PDB entry 6NJP | electron microscopy, 3.29 A resolution | chains A and G of the 7 polymer chains in the assembly

# Chain A
Protein: Translocator EscN
From: Escherichia coli O127:H6 (strain E2348/69 / EPEC)
UniProt: B7UMA6 (B7UMA6_ECO27); residue numbers follow UniProt; this construct covers 1-446
Amino-acid sequence (449 residues; each row starts with the number of its first residue; numbers below 1 keep their minus sign (Gly-2 is residue -2)):
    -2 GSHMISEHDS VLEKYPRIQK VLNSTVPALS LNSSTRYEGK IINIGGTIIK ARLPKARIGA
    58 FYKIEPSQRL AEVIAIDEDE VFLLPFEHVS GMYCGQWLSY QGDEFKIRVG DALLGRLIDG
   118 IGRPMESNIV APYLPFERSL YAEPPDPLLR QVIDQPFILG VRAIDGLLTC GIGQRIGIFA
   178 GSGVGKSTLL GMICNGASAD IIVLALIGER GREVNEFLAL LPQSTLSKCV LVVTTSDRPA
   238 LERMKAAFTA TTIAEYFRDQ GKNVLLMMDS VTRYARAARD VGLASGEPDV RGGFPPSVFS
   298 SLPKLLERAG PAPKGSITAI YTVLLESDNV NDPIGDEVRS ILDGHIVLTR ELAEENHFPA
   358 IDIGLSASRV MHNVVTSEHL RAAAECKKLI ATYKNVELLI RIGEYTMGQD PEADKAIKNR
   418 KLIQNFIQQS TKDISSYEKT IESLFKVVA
Disordered / not traced: -2 to 34
Construct notes: expression tag (-2 to 0)
Small-molecule neighbours: aluminium fluoride (AF3): Arg336, Ser337, Arg366
From the paper describing this entry:
  - mutagenesis - E401A: decreased catalytic activity
  - mutagenesis - E401A: abolished binding to EscO (chain G)
  - catalytic residues: Glu206
  - binding site for the ligand ADP: Phe355
  - binding site for aluminium fluoride: Lys183, Arg207, Arg366

# Chain G
Protein: EscO
From: Escherichia coli O127:H6 (strain E2348/69 / EPEC)
UniProt: B7UMA5 (B7UMA5_ECO27); numbering as in UniProt (aligned over 1-125)
Amino-acid sequence (128 residues; row label = number of the first residue in the row; numbers below 1 keep their minus sign (Gly-2 is residue -2)):
    -2 GSHMLDRILS IRKSRANRLR ESMAKINSQI KEVDGKLDDC EQSIKESIAS KQAYCASLVN
    58 LDKVSLYKYQ IKNNAFDEQK QRLYEKKSSL SKEKRSLLDS QKRTKENLQH VNKSVEKLSF
   118 AIKEHYFD
Disordered / not traced: -2 to -1, 31-89, 123-125
Construct notes: expression tag (-2 to 0)
From the paper describing this entry:
  - mutagenesis - K110E/K114E: decreased catalytic activity
  - mutagenesis - R12E/R15E: unchanged binding to Translocator EscN (chain A)
  - mutagenesis - R12E/R15E: unchanged catalytic activity
  - mutagenesis - K110E/K114E: abolished binding to Translocator EscN (chain A)

# Chain A / chain G interface
Residue-residue contacts (8; chain A residue first):
  Arg398(A) - Asn109(G)  hydrogen bond (backbone-side chain)
  Arg398(A) - Glu113(G)  salt bridge
  Ile399(A) - Gln106(G)
  Ile399(A) - Asn109(G)
  Ile399(A) - Lys110(G)
  Ile399(A) - Glu113(G)
  Gly400(A) - Gln106(G)
  Glu401(A) - Lys110(G)  salt bridge
Also at the interface, not in a pair above, chain A (5 interface residues in all): Leu395
The authors on this interface:
  - residue pairs: Glu401(A)-Lys110(G)
  - interface residues, chain A: Leu395(A), Ile399(A)

# Overview
Chain A and chain G form an interface of 5 and 4 residues respectively, with 1 hydrogen bond and 2 salt
bridges. Polar pairs include Arg398(A)-Glu113(G), Glu401(A)-Lys110(G) and Arg398(A)-Asn109(G). The paper
describes a contact between Glu401(A) and Lys110(G). The paper reports the catalytic residue Glu206(A); E401A
of chain A reduces catalytic activity; 3 substitutions were tested in all.
Chain A is Translocator EscN and chain G is EscO, both from Escherichia coli O127:H6 (strain E2348/69 / EPEC);
the structure, Structure of the assembled ATPase EscN in complex with its central stalk EscO from the
enteropathogenic ..., was determined by electron microscopy (same publication as 6NJO).
